Entry 4GCT (X-ray diffraction, 2.45 A resolution); this record covers chains A and Z of the 6 polymer chains in the assembly.

== Chain A ==
Name: Nucleoid occlusion factor SlmA
From: Vibrio cholerae O1 biovar El Tor
UniProt: Q9KVD2 (SLMA_VIBCH); residues 1-196 here = UniProt positions 1-196
Amino-acid sequence (196 residues; numbered 1 to 196; the number before each row is that of its first residue):
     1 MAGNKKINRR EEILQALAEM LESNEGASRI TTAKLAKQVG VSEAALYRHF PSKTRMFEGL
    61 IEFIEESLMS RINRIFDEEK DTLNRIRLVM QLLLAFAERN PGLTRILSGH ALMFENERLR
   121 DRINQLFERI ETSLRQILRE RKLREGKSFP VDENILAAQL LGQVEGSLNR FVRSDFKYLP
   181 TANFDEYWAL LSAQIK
Disordered / not traced: 1-6, 142-146
UniProt features mapped onto this chain:
  - DNA-binding region: Thr31 to Phe50 (H-T-H motif)

== Chain Z ==
Molecule: 20-nt DNA strand
Sequence (20 nucleotides; row label = number of the first residue in the row):
    19 TTACGTGAGT ACTCACGTAA

== Chain A / chain Z interface ==
Contacting residue pairs (14; chain A residue first):
  Arg29(A) - DT28(Z)  hydrogen bond to the phosphate
  Arg29(A) - DA29(Z)  salt bridge to the phosphate
  Thr31(A) - DT28(Z)  phosphate contact
  Thr31(A) - DA29(Z)  phosphate contact
  Thr32(A) - DA29(Z)  hydrogen bond to the phosphate
  Glu43(A) - DC30(Z)  hydrogen bond to the base
  Ala44(A) - DT31(Z)  base contact
  Ala44(A) - DC32(Z)  base contact
  Tyr47(A) - DA29(Z)  sugar contact
  Tyr47(A) - DC30(Z)  hydrogen bond to the phosphate
  Tyr47(A) - DT31(Z)  base contact
  Ser52(A) - DC30(Z)  phosphate contact
  Lys53(A) - DA29(Z)  salt bridge to the phosphate
  Lys53(A) - DC30(Z)  hydrogen bond to the phosphate
Also at the interface, not in a pair above, chain A (10 interface residues in all): Ile30, Pro51

== Overview ==
10 residues of chain A face 5 of chain Z across their interface; the contacts include 5 hydrogen bonds and 2
salt bridges. Among the polar pairs are Glu43(A)-DC30(Z), Arg29(A)-DT28(Z) and Thr32(A)-DA29(Z).
Here chain A is Nucleoid occlusion factor SlmA (Vibrio cholerae O1 biovar El Tor) and chain Z is a 20-nt DNA
strand. Entry 4GCT (structure of No factor protein-DNA complex) was determined by X-ray diffraction, deposited
together with 4GCK, 4GCL and 4GFL.
